PDB entry 5TBM | X-ray diffraction, 1.85 A resolution | chains A and B

Chain A:
Protein: Endothelial PAS domain-containing protein 1
Source organism: Homo sapiens
UniProtKB: Q99814 (EPAS1_HUMAN); residue numbers follow UniProt; this construct covers 237-348
Chain sequence (115 residues; each row starts with the number of its first residue):
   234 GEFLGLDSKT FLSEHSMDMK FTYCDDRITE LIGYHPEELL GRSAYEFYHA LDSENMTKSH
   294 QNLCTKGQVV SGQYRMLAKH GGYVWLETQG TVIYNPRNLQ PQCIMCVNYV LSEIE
Unresolved in the structure: 234-238, 330-333
Construct notes: expression tag (234-236); conflict Leu237 (Ile in Q99814), Gly238 (Pro in Q99814); engineered mutation Glu247 (Arg in Q99814)
Small-molecule neighbours: pt2385 (79A; 3-{[(1S)-2,2-difluoro-1-hydroxy-7-(methylsulfonyl)-2,3-dihydro-1H-inden-4-yl]oxy}-5-fluorobenzonitrile): Phe244, Ser246, His248, Ser249, Met252, Phe254, Ala277, Phe280, Tyr281, Met289, Ser292, His293, Leu296, Val302, Ser304, Tyr307, Arg308, Met309, Leu319, Thr321, Gly323, Ile337, Cys339, Asn341

Chain B:
Protein: Aryl hydrocarbon receptor nuclear translocator
Source organism: Homo sapiens
UniProtKB: P27540 (ARNT_HUMAN), isoform P27540-3; residues 354-467 here correspond to UniProt positions 340-453 (UniProt number = residue number - 14)
Chain sequence (117 residues; numbered 351 to 467; the number before each row is that of its first residue):
   351 GEFLGNVCQP TRFISRHNIE GIFTFVDHRC VATVGYQPQE LLGKNIVEFC HPEDQQLLRD
   411 SFQQVVKLKG QVLSVMFRFR SKNQEWLWMR TSSFTFQNPY SDEIEYIICT NTNVKNS
Unresolved in the structure: 351-357
Construct notes: expression tag (351-353); conflict Leu354 (Met340 in P27540), Gly355 (Ser341 in P27540); engineered mutation Arg362 (Glu348 in P27540)

How chain A and chain B interact:
Contacting residue pairs (17):
  Lys253(A) - Glu370(B)  salt bridge
  Arg275(A) - Arg409(B)
  Ser276(A) - Glu398(B)
  Tyr278(A) - Glu398(B)
  Glu279(A) - Val397(B)
  Glu279(A) - Gln405(B)  hydrogen bond (backbone-side chain)
  Glu279(A) - Arg409(B)  salt bridge
  Ala283(A) - Arg430(B)
  Ala283(A) - Gln434(B)
  Ala283(A) - Trp436(B)  hydrophobic
  Leu284(A) - Gln434(B)
  Ser286(A) - Gln434(B)
  Glu287(A) - Arg430(B)  salt bridge
  Glu287(A) - Lys432(B)  salt bridge
  Glu287(A) - Gln434(B)  hydrogen bond (backbone-side chain)
  Leu310(A) - Pro402(B)  hydrophobic
  Tyr316(A) - Pro402(B)
Interface residues without a listed pair, chain A (12 interface residues in all): Asp285
Interface residues without a listed pair, chain B (11 interface residues in all): Tyr386

Summary:
The interface between chain A and chain B involves 12 residues on one side and 11 on the other, with 2
hydrogen bonds and 4 salt bridges. Polar contacts include Lys253(A)-Glu370(B), Glu279(A)-Arg409(B) and
Glu287(A)-Arg430(B). Ligands of chain A: pt2385.
Here chain A is Endothelial PAS domain-containing protein 1 and chain B is Aryl hydrocarbon receptor nuclear
translocator, both from Homo sapiens. Entry 5TBM (Crystal structure of PT2385 bound to HIF2a-B*:ARNT-B*
complex) was determined by X-ray diffraction.
